PDB entry 9DNT | electron microscopy, 3.00 A resolution | chain A

[Chain A]
Protein: E3 ubiquitin-protein ligase TOM1
Organism: Saccharomyces cerevisiae
Notes: EC 2.3.2.26
UniProt: Q03280 (TOM1_YEAST); residues 1-3268 here = UniProt positions 1-3268
Amino-acid sequence (3292 residues; row label = number of the first residue in the row; numbers below 1 keep their minus sign (Met-23 is residue -23)):
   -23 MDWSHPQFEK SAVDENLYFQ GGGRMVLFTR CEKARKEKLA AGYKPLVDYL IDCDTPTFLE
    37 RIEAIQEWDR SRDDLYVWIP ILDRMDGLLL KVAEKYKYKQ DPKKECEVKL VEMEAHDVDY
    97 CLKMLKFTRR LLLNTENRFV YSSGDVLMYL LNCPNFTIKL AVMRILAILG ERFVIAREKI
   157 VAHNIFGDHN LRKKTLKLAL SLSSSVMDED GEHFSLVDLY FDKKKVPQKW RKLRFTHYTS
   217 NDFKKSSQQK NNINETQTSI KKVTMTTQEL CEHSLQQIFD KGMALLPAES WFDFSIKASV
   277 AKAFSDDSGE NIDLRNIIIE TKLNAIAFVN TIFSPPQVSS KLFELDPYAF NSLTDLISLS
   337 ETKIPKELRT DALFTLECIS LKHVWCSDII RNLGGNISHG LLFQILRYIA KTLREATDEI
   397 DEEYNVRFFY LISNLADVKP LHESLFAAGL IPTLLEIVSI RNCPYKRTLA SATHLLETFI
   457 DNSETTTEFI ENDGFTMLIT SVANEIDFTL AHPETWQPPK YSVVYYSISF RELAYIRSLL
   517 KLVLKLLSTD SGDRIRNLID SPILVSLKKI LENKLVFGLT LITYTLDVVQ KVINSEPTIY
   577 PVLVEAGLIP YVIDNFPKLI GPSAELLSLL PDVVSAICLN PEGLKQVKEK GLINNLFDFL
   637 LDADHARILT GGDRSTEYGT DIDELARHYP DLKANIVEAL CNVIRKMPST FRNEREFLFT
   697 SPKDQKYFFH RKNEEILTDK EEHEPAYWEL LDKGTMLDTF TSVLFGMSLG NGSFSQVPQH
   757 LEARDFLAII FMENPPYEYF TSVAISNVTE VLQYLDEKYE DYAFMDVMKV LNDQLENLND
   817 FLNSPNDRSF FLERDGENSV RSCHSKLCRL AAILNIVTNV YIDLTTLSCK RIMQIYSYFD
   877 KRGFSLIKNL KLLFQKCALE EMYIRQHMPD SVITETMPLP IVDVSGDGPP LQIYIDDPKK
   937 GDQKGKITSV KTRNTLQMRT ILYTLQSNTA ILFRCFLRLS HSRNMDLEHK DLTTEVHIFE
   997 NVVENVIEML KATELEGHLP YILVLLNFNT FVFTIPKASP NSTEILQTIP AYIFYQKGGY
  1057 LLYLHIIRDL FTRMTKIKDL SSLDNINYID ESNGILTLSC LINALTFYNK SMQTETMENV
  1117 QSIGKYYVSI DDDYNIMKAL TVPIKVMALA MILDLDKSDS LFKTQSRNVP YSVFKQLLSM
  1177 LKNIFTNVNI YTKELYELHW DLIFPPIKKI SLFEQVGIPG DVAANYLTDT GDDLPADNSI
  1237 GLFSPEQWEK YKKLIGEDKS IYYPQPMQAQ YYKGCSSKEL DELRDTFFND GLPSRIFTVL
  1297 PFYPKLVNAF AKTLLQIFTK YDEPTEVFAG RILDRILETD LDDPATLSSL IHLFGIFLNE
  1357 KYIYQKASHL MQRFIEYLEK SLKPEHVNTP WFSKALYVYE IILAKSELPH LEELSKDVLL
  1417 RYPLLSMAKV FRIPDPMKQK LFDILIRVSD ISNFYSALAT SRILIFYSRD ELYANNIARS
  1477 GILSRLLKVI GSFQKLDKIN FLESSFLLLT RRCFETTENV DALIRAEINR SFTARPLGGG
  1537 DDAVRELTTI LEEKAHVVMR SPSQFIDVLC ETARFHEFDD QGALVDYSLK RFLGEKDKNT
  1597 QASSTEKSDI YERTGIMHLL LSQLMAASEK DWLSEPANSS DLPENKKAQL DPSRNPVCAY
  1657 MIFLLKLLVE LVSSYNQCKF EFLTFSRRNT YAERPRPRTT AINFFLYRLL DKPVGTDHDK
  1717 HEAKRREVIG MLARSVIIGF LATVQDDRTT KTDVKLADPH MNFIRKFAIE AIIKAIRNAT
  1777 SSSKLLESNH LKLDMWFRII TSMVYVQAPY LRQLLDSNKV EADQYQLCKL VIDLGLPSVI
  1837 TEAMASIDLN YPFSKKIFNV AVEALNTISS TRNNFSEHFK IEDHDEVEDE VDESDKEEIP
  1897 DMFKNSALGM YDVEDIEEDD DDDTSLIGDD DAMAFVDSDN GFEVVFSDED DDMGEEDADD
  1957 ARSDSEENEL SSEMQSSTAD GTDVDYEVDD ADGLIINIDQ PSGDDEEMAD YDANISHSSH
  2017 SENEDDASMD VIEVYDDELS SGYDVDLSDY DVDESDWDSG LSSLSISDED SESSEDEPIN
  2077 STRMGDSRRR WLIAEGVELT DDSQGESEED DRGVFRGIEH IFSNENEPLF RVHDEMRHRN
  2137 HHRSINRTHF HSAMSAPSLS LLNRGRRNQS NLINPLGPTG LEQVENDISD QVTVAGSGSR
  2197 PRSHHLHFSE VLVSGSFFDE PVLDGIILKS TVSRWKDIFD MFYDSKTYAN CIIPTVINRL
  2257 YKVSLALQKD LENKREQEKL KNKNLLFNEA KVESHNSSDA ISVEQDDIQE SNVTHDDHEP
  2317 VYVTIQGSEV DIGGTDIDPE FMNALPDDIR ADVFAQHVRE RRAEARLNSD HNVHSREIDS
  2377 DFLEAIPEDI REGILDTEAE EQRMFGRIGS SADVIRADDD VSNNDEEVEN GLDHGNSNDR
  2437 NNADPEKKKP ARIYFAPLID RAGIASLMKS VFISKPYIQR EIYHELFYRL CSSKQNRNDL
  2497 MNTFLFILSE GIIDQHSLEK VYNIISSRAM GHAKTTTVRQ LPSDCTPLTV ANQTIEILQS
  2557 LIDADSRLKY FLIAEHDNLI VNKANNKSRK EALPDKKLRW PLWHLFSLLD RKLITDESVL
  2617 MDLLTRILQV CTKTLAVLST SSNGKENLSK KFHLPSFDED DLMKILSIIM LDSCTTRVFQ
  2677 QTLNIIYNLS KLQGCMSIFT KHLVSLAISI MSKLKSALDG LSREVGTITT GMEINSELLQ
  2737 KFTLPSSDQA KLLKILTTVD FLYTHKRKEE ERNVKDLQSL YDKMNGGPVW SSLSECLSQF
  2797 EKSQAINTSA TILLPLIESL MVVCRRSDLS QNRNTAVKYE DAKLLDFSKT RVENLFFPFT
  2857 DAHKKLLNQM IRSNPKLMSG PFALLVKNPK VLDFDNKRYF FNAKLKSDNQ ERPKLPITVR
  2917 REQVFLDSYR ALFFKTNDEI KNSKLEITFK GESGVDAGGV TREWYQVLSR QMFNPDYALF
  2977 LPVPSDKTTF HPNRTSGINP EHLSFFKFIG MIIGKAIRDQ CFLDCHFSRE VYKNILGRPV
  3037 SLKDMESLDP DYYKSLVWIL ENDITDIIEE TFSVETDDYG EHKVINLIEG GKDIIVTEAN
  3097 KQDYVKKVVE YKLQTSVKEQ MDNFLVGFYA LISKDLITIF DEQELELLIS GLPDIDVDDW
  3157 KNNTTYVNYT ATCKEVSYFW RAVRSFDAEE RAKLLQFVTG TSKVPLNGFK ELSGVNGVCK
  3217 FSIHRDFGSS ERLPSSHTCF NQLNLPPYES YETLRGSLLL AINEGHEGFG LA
Disordered / not traced: -23 to 8, 76-82, 153-161, 184-188, 214-237, 1034-1038, 1415-1422, 1531-1539, 1571-1582, 1589-1607, 1635-1647, 1706-1715, 1743-1751, 1811-1815, 1875-2221, 2265-2450, 2471-2475, 2528-2533, 2571-2592, 2638-2650, 2763-2768, 2827-2846, 2904-2909, 2949-2955, 2992-2995, 3057-3061, 3152-3153, 3263-3268
Sequence notes: expression tag (-23 to 0)
UniProt features mapped onto this chain:
  - active site: Cys3235 (Glycyl thioester intermediate)
  - modified residue: Ser1890 (Phosphoserine), Thr2096 (Phosphothreonine), Ser2119 (Phosphoserine), Ser2376 (Phosphoserine), Ser2406 (Phosphoserine), Ser2418 (Phosphoserine)
  - mutagenesis: Cys3235 (C3235A: Loss of function. Induces a decrease in transcription activation)
Reported in the primary citation:
  - catalytic residues: Cys3235
  - mutagenesis - C3235S: decreased growth
  - mutagenesis - L615R, D3155R: increased catalytic activity
  - specificity-determining residues: Leu615

[In short]
UniProt lists active-site residue Cys3235 and one mutagenesis site. The paper reports the catalytic residue
Cys3235; L615R and D3155R increase catalytic activity.
Chain A is E3 ubiquitin-protein ligase TOM1 (Saccharomyces cerevisiae); the structure, Cryo-EM structure of
Tom1 (S. cerevisiae), was determined by electron microscopy.
